PDB entry 4F1N | X-ray diffraction, 3.19 A resolution | chains A and E

== Chain A ==
Protein: KpAGO
Organism: Vanderwaltozyma polyspora
UniProt: A7TMA9 (A7TMA9_VANPO); residue numbers follow UniProt; this construct covers 207-1251
Amino-acid sequence (1046 residues; each row starts with the number of its first residue):
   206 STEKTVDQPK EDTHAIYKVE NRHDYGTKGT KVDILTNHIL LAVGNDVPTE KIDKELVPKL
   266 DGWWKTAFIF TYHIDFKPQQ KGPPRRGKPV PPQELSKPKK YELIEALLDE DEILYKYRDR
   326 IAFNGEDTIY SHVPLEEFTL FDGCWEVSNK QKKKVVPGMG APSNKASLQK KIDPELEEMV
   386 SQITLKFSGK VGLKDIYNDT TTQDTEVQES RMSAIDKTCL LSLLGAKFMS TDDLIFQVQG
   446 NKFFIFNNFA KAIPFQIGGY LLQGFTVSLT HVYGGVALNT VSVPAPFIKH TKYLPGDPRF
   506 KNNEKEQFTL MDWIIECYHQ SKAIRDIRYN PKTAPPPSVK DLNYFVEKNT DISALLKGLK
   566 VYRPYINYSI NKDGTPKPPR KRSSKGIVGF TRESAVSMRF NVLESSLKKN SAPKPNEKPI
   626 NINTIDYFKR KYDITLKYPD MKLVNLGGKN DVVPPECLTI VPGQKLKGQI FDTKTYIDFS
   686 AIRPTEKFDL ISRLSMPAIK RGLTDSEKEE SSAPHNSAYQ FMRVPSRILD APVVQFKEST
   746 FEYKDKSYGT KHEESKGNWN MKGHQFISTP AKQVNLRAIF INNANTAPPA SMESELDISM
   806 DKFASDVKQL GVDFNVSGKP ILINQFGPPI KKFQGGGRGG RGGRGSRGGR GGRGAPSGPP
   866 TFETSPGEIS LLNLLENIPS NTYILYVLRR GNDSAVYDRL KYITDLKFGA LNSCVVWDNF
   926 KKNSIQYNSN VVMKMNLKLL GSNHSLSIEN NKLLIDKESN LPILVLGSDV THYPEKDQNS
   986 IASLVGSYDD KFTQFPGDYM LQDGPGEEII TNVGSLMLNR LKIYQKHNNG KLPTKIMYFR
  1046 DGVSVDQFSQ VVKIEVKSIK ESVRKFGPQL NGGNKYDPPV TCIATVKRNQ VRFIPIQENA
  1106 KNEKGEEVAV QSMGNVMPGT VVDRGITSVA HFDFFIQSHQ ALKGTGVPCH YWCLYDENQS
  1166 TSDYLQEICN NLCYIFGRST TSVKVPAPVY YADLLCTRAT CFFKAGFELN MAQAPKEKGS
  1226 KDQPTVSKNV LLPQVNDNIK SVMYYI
Unresolved in the structure: 206-216, 283-299, 351-381, 573-586, 605-627, 713-720, 837-864, 1220-1229
Differences from the reference sequence: expression tag (206)
What the authors report for this chain:
  - binding site for the 9-nt RNA strand (chain E): Tyr-681, Ala-686, Asn-897, Tyr-932, Asn-935, Lys-939, Leu-1147, Lys-1148, Arg-1183, Thr-1186
  - contacts within the chain: Lys-939/Ile-1251, Lys-943/Ile-1251, His-977/Glu-1013 (hydrogen bond), Glu-1013/Arg-1045 (hydrogen bond), Arg-1183/Ile-1251 (hydrogen bond)
  - conformationally variable residues (loop rearrangement, order/disorder transition): Glu-1013, Arg-1183
  - catalytic residues: Glu-1013, Asp-1046

== Chain E ==
Molecule: 9-nt RNA strand
Organism: Vanderwaltozyma polyspora
Sequence (9 nucleotides; numbered 1 to 9; the number before each row is that of its first residue):
     1 UAAAAAAAA

== Chain A / chain E interface ==
Residue-residue contacts (59):
  Gln-444(A) / A9(E)  hydrogen bond to the phosphate
  Lys-447(A) / A9(E)  salt bridge to the phosphate
  Pro-489(A) / A7(E)  sugar contact
  Tyr-681(A) / A7(E)  sugar contact
  Tyr-681(A) / A8(E)  sugar contact
  Ile-682(A) / A6(E)  base contact
  Ile-682(A) / A7(E)  base contact
  Ser-685(A) / A6(E)  sugar contact
  Ser-685(A) / A7(E)  sugar contact
  Ala-686(A) / A6(E)  sugar contact
  Leu-893(A) / U1(E)  base contact
  Gly-896(A) / U1(E)  base contact
  Asn-897(A) / U1(E)  hydrogen bond to the base
  Asp-898(A) / U1(E)  base contact
  Ser-899(A) / U1(E)  base contact
  Tyr-902(A) / U1(E)  stacking on the base
  Lys-906(A) / U1(E)  salt bridge to the phosphate
  Ser-918(A) / U1(E)  phosphate contact
  Cys-919(A) / U1(E)  hydrogen bond to the phosphate
  Val-920(A) / A2(E)  phosphate contact
  Val-921(A) / U1(E)  sugar contact
  Val-921(A) / A2(E)  hydrogen bond to the phosphate
  Asn-924(A) / A2(E)  hydrogen bond to the phosphate
  Gln-931(A) / A2(E)  base contact
  Tyr-932(A) / A2(E)  hydrogen bond to the phosphate
  Asn-935(A) / A2(E)  hydrogen bond to the sugar
  Asn-935(A) / A3(E)  sugar contact
  Val-936(A) / A2(E)  sugar contact
  Lys-939(A) / U1(E)  salt bridge to the phosphate
  Lys-939(A) / A2(E)  hydrogen bond to the phosphate
  Lys-939(A) / A3(E)  salt bridge to the phosphate
  Lys-943(A) / U1(E)  salt bridge to the phosphate
  Arg-1093(A) / A8(E)  hydrogen bond to the base
  Arg-1097(A) / A7(E)  salt bridge to the phosphate
  His-1144(A) / A5(E)  hydrogen bond to the phosphate
  His-1144(A) / A6(E)  salt bridge to the phosphate
  Gln-1145(A) / A5(E)  sugar contact
  Ala-1146(A) / A5(E)  sugar contact
  Leu-1147(A) / A4(E)  base contact
  Leu-1147(A) / A5(E)  hydrogen bond to the sugar
  Lys-1148(A) / A5(E)  hydrogen bond to the sugar
  Lys-1148(A) / A6(E)  sugar contact
  Thr-1150(A) / A6(E)  sugar contact
  Gly-1151(A) / A6(E)  phosphate contact
  Val-1152(A) / A6(E)  hydrogen bond to the phosphate
  Val-1152(A) / A7(E)  phosphate contact
  Phe-1181(A) / A4(E)  phosphate contact
  Arg-1183(A) / A3(E)  salt bridge to the phosphate
  Arg-1183(A) / A4(E)  salt bridge to the phosphate
  Ser-1184(A) / A3(E)  sugar contact
  Ser-1184(A) / A4(E)  sugar contact
  Thr-1186(A) / A4(E)  hydrogen bond to the sugar
  Val-1188(A) / A4(E)  phosphate contact
  Val-1188(A) / A5(E)  phosphate contact
  Lys-1189(A) / A5(E)  salt bridge to the phosphate
  Lys-1189(A) / A6(E)  salt bridge to the phosphate
  Tyr-1195(A) / A5(E)  hydrogen bond to the phosphate
  Arg-1203(A) / U1(E)  salt bridge to the phosphate
  Ile-1251(A) / U1(E)  phosphate contact
Other interface residues (no listed pair), chain A (48 interface residues in all): Val-488, Asn-917, Gly-1149, Ser-1187

== Overview ==
48 residues of chain A and 9 residues of chain E are in contact; the contacts include 15 hydrogen bonds, 12
salt bridges and 1 aromatic stacking contact. Among the polar pairs are Asn-897(A)/U1(E), Arg-1093(A)/A8(E)
and Asn-935(A)/A2(E). The paper reports catalytic residues Glu-1013(A) and Asp-1046(A); a binding site for the
9-nt RNA strand (chain E) at Tyr-681(A), Ala-686(A) and Asn-897(A) among others.
Here chain A is KpAGO and chain E is a 9-nt RNA strand, both from Vanderwaltozyma polyspora. Entry 4F1N
(Crystal structure of Kluyveromyces polysporus Argonaute with a guide RNA) was determined by X-ray
diffraction.
